7V3V - chains 3 and 7 of the 14 polymer chains in the assembly; structure by electron microscopy, 2.90 A resolution.

== Chain 3 ==
Name: DNA replication licensing factor MCM3
From: Saccharomyces cerevisiae S288C
Notes: EC 3.6.4.12
UniProtKB: P24279 (MCM3_YEAST); numbering as in UniProt (aligned over 1-971)
Chain sequence (971 residues; row label = number of the first residue in the row):
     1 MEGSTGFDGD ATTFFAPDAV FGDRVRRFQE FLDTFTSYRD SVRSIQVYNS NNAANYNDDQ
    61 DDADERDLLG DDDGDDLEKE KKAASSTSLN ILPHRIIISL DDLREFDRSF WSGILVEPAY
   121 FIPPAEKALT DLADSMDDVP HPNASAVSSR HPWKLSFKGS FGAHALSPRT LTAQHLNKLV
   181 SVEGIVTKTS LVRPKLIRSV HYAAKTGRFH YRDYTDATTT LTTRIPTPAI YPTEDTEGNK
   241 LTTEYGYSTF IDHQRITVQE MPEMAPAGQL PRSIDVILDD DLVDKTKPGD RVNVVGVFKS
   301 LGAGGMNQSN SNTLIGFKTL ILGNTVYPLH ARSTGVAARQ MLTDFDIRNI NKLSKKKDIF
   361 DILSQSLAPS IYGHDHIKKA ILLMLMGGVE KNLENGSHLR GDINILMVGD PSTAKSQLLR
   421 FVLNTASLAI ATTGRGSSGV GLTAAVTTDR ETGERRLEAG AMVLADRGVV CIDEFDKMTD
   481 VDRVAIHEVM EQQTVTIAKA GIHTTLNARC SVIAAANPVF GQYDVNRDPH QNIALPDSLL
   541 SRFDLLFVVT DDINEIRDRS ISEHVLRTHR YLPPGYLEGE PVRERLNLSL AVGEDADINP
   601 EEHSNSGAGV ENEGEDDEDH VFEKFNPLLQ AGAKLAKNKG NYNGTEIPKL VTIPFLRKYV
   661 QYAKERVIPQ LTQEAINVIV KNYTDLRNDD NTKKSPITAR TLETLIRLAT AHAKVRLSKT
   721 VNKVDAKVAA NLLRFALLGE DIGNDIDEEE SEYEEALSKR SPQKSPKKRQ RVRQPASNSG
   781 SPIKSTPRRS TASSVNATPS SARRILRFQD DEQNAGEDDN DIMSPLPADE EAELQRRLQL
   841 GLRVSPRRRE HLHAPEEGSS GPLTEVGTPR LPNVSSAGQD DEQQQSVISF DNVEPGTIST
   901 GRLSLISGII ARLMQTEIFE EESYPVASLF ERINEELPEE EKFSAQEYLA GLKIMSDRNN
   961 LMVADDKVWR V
Not modelled in the structure: 1-16, 60-88, 141-149, 312, 594-639, 739-971
UniProt features mapped onto this chain:
  - motif: S541 to D544 (Arginine finger)
  - binding site (ATP): G409 to S416
  - modified residue: S761 (Phosphoserine), S777 (Phosphoserine), S781 (Phosphoserine), T868 (Phosphothreonine)
  - mutagenesis: K415 (K415A: No effect on MCM2-7 complex helicase activity. Loss of MCM2-7 complex helicase activity; when associated with MCM5 A-422. Reduces MCM2-7 complex helicase activity ...)
Ion coordination: Mg2+: S416 (together with ADP)
Small-molecule neighbours:
  - ADP (adenosine-5'-diphosphate): S370, I371, Y372, H374, D410, P411, S412, T413, A414, K415, S416, Q417, V565
  - ATP-gamma-S (AGS; phosphothiophosphoric acid-adenylate ester): L399, E491, Q492, S538, R542, A699, R700, E703

== Chain 7 ==
Name: DNA replication licensing factor MCM7
From: Saccharomyces cerevisiae S288C
Notes: EC 3.6.4.12
UniProtKB: P38132 (MCM7_YEAST); residues 1-845 here = UniProt positions 1-845
Chain sequence (845 residues; row label = number of the first residue in the row):
     1 MSAALPSIQL PVDYNNLFNE ITDFLVTFKQ DTLSSDATRN ENEDENLDAE NIEQHLLEKG
    61 PKYMAMLQKV ANRELNSVII DLDDILQYQN EKFLQGTQAD DLVSAIQQNA NHFTELFCRA
   121 IDNNMPLPTK EIDYKDDVLD VILNQRRLRN ERMLSDRTNE IRSENLMDTT MDPPSSMNDA
   181 LREVVEDETE LFPPNLTRRY FLYFKPLSQN CARRYRKKAI SSKPLSVRQI KGDFLGQLIT
   241 VRGIITRVSD VKPAVEVIAY TCDQCGYEVF QEVNSRTFTP LSECTSEECS QNQTKGQLFM
   301 STRASKFSAF QECKIQELSQ QVPVGHIPRS LNIHVNGTLV RSLSPGDIVD VTGIFLPAPY
   361 TGFKALKAGL LTETYLEAQF VRQHKKKFAS FSLTSDVEER VMELITSGDV YNRLAKSIAP
   421 EIYGNLDVKK ALLLLLVGGV DKRVGDGMKI RGDINVCLMG DPGVAKSQLL KAICKISPRG
   481 VYTTGKGSSG VGLTAAVMKD PVTDEMILEG GALVLADNGI CCIDEFDKMD ESDRTAIHEV
   541 MEQQTISISK AGINTTLNAR TSILAAANPL YGRYNPRLSP LDNINLPAAL LSRFDILFLM
   601 LDIPSRDDDE KLAEHVTYVH MHNKQPDLDF TPVEPSKMRE YIAYAKTKRP VMSEAVNDYV
   661 VQAYIRLRQD SKREMDSKFS FGQATPRTLL GIIRLSQALA KLRLADMVDI DDVEEALRLV
   721 RVSKESLYQE TNKSKEDESP TTKIFTIIKK MLQETGKNTL SYENIVKTVR LRGFTMLQLS
   781 NCIQEYSYLN VWHLINEGNT LKFVDDGTMD TDQEDSLVST PKLAPQTTAS ANVSAQDSDI
   841 DLQDA
Not modelled in the structure: 1, 32-58, 170-172, 731-845
UniProt features mapped onto this chain:
  - motif: S592 to D595 (Arginine finger)
  - binding site (ATP): Y423, G463, A465, K466, S467, N568, R593, R687
  - modified residue: T811 (Phosphothreonine), S819 (Phosphoserine), S838 (Phosphoserine)
  - mutagenesis: K466 (K466A: Loss of MCM2-7 complex helicase activity)
Cystine bridges: C474-C522
Ion coordination: Zn2+: C262, C265, C284, C289; Mg2+: S467 (together with ATP-gamma-S)
Small-molecule neighbours:
  - ATP-gamma-S (AGS; phosphothiophosphoric acid-adenylate ester), molecule 1: E421, I422, Y423, N425, D461, P462, G463, V464, A465, K466, S467, Q468, E525, N568, L612, V616
  - ATP-gamma-S (AGS), molecule 2: M448, I450, H538, E542, A589, R593, P686, R687, L690

== Chain 3 / chain 7 interface ==
Contacting residue pairs (140):
  Y56(3) with K218(7)
  D59(3) with K218(7)
  R193(3) with Y360(7), hydrogen bond; T372(7); E373(7), salt bridge
  P194(3) with L235(7), hydrophobic; L370(7); L371(7); T372(7), hydrogen bond (backbone-side chain); T374(7)
  K195(3) with A368(7); G369(7); L370(7); L371(7)
  L196(3) with L370(7), hydrogen bond (backbone-backbone)
  Y202(3) with Y14(7); H112(7)
  F209(3) with S7(7); I8(7), hydrogen bond (backbone-backbone); L10(7), hydrophobic; V12(7), hydrophobic; Y14(7), hydrophobic
  H210(3) with L5(7), hydrogen bond (side chain-backbone); P6(7); S7(7), hydrogen bond
  Y211(3) with P6(7), hydrogen bond (backbone-backbone); I8(7), hydrophobic
  R212(3) with A4(7), hydrogen bond (side chain-backbone); L5(7)
  Y214(3) with L370(7), hydrophobic
  D216(3) with A368(7); G369(7), hydrogen bond (side chain-backbone)
  T218(3) with A368(7)
  P232(3) with L5(7), hydrophobic
  E234(3) with L5(7)
  D235(3) with L5(7)
  T236(3) with S2(7)
  L241(3) with L5(7), hydrophobic
  E244(3) with Y14(7), hydrogen bond; N109(7), hydrogen bond; H112(7), salt bridge
  Y245(3) with Q108(7); N109(7); N111(7); G236(7); P357(7)
  G246(3) with Q108(7); L235(7), hydrogen bond (backbone-backbone); G236(7)
  Y247(3) with L10(7), hydrophobic; V12(7); Y14(7); N109(7)
  F250(3) with G232(7); L235(7), hydrophobic; P357(7), hydrophobic
  D252(3) with G232(7), hydrogen bond (side chain-backbone)
  H253(3) with A368(7); L371(7)
  R255(3) with L366(7)
  D284(3) with R329(7), salt bridge
  K287(3) with G325(7)
  K391(3) with H620(7)
  N392(3) with N623(7)
  L393(3) with E421(7); V619(7), hydrophobic; N623(7)
  N395(3) with P420(7); E421(7), hydrogen bond; K475(7), hydrogen bond (backbone-side chain)
  G396(3) with K475(7)
  H398(3) with Q468(7)
  L399(3) with H620(7)
  E451(3) with F363(7); L366(7)
  E454(3) with K314(7), salt bridge
  L457(3) with I327(7), hydrophobic
  A459(3) with I327(7), hydrophobic
  V463(3) with G325(7)
  D466(3) with V324(7); G325(7)
  R467(3) with V324(7)
  V481(3) with K486(7)
  V484(3) with K486(7); K528(7)
  H487(3) with K528(7)
  E488(3) with Y482(7); T484(7), hydrogen bond
  Q492(3) with S467(7); K471(7); Y482(7)
  T494(3) with K471(7)
  T496(3) with Y482(7)
  A498(3) with G487(7); S488(7); G492(7)
  A500(3) with A496(7), hydrophobic
  G501(3) with M498(7)
  H503(3) with V481(7); Y482(7); L515(7)
  T504(3) with Q316(7), hydrogen bond
  T505(3) with S319(7)
  L506(3) with P328(7)
  N507(3) with S319(7), hydrogen bond (side chain-backbone)
  D537(3) with P462(7); G572(7); R573(7), salt bridge
  S538(3) with P462(7); N568(7), hydrogen bond
  S541(3) with P462(7)
  R542(3) with E525(7), salt bridge
  L671(3) with M621(7)
  I676(3) with T617(7); M621(7), hydrophobic
  V680(3) with E610(7); A613(7), hydrophobic
  Y683(3) with D609(7); A613(7), hydrophobic
  T684(3) with R606(7); E610(7)
  R687(3) with D602(7), salt bridge; I603(7); P604(7); D609(7), salt bridge
  N688(3) with P604(7); S605(7); R606(7); D609(7)
  P696(3) with R573(7)
  T698(3) with P462(7); R573(7); D602(7)
  A699(3) with G463(7)
  R700(3) with G463(7)
  L702(3) with A613(7), hydrophobic; V616(7), hydrophobic
  E703(3) with V616(7); H620(7)
  I706(3) with H620(7)
Other interface residues (no listed pair), chain 3 (91 interface residues in all): D58, L89, V192, V200, R208, T242, E394, S397, R450, E458, L464, I497, K499, T672, I679
Other interface residues (no listed pair), chain 7 (89 interface residues in all): K223, R228, K231, R247, Q320, V322, H326, L356, T361, S489, V491, E509, D524, Y571, L612, E614

== Overview ==
The interface between chain 3 and chain 7 involves 91 residues on one side and 89 on the other; the contacts
include 19 hydrogen bonds and 8 salt bridges. Polar pairs include R193(3)-E373(7), E244(3)-H112(7) and
D284(3)-R329(7).
Here chain 3 is DNA replication licensing factor MCM3 and chain 7 is DNA replication licensing factor MCM7,
both from Saccharomyces cerevisiae S288C. Entry 7V3V (Cryo-EM structure of MCM double hexamer bound with DDK
in State I) was determined by electron microscopy together with 7V3U and 7W8G from the same study.
